8TQC - chains C and B of the 4 polymer chains in the assembly; structure by electron microscopy, 3.80 A resolution.

[Chain C]
Protein: Mediator of RNA polymerase II transcription subunit 12
From: Homo sapiens
UniProtKB: Q93074 (MED12_HUMAN); residue numbers follow UniProt; this construct covers 1-2177
Chain sequence (2177 residues; numbered 1 to 2177; the number before each row is that of its first residue):
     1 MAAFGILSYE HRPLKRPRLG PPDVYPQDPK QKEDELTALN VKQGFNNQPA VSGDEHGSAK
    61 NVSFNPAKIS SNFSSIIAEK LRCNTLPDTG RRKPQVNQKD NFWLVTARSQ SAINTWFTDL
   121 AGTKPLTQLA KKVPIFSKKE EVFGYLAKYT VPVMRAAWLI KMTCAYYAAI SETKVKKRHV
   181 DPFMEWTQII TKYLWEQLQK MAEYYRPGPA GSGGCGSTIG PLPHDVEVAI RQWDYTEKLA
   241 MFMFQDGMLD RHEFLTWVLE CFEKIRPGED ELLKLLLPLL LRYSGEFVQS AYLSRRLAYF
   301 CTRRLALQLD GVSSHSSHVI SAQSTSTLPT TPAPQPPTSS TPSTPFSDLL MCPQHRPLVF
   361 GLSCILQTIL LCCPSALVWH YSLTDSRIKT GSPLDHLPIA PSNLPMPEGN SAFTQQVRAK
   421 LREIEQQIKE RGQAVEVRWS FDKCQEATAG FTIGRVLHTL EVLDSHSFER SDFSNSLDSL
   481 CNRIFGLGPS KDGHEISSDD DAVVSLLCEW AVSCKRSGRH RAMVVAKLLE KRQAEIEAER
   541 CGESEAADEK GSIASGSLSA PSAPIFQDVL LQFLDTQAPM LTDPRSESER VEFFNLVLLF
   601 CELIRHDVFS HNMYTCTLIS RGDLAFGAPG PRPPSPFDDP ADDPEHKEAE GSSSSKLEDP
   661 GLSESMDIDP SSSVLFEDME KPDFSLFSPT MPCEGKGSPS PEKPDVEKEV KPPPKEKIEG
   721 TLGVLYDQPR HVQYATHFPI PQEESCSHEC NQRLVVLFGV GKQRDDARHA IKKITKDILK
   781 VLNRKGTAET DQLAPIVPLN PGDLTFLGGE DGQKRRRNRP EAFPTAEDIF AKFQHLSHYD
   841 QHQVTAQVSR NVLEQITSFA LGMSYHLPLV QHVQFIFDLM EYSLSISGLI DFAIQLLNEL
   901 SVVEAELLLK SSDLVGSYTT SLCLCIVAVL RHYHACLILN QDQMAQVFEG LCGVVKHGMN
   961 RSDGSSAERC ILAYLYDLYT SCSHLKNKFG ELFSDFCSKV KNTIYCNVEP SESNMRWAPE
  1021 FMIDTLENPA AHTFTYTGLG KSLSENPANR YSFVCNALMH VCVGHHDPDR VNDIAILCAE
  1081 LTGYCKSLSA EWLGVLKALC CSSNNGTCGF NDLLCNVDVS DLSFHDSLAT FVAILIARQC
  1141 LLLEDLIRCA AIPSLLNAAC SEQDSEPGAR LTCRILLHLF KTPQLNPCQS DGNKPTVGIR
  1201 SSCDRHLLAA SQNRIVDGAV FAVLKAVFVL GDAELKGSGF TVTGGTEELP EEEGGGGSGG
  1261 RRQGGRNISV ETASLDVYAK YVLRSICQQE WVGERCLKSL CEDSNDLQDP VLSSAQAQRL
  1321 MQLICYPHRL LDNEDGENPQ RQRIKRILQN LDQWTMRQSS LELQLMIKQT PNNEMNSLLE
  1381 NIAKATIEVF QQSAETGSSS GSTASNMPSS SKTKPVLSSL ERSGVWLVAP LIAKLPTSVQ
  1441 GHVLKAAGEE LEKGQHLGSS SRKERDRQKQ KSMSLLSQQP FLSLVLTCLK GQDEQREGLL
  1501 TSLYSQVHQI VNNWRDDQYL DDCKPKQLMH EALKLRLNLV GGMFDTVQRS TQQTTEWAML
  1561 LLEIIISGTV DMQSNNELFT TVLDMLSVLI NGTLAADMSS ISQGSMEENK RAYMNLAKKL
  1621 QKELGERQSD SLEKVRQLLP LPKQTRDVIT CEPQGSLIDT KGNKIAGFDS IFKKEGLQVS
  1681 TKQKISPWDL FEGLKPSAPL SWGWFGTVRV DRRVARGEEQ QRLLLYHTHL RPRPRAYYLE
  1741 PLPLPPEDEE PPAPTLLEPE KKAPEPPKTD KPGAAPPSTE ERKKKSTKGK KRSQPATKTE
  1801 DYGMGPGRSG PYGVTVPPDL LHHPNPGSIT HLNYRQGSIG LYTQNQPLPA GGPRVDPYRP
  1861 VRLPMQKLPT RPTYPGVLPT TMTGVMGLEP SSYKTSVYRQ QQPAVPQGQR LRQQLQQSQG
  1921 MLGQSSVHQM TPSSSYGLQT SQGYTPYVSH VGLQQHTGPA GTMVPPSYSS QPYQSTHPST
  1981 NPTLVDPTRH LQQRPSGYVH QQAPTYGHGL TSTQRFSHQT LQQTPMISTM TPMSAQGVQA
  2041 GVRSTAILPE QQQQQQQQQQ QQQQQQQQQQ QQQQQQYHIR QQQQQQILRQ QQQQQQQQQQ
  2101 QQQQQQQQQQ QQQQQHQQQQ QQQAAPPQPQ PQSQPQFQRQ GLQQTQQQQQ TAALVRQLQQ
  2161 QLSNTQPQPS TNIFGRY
Not modelled in the structure: 1-2, 174-179, 208-221, 311-344, 378-390, 441-450, 486-497, 538-563, 627-726, 802-804, 1182-1194, 1233-1268, 1397-1418, 1514-1524, 1596-1608, 1625-1629, 1654-1675, 1743-2177
Curated features (UniProtKB/Swiss-Prot):
  - modified residue: Lys80 (N6-acetyllysine), Tyr166 (Phosphotyrosine), Ser635 (Phosphoserine), Ser665 (Phosphoserine), Ser698 (Phosphoserine), Ser700 (Phosphoserine), Ser1258 (Phosphoserine), Ser1269 (Phosphoserine), Lys1798 (N6-acetyllysine), Arg1899 (Asymmetric dimethylarginine), Arg1910 (Omega-N-methylarginine), Arg1994 (Asymmetric dimethylarginine), Arg2015 (Asymmetric dimethylarginine)
  - natural variant: Arg108 to Tyr2177 (deletion: In HDKR), Arg961 (R961W: In OKS), Asn1007 (N1007S: In MRXSLF), Arg1148 (R1148H: In OHDOX), Ser1165 (S1165P: In OHDOX), Trp1704 to Tyr2177 (deletion: In HDKR), His1729 (H1729N: In OHDOX), Tyr1874 to Tyr2177 (deletion: In HDKR), Gln1974 (Q1974H: Found in a family with X-linked intellectual disability; uncertain significance)
Ion coordination: Zn2+: His1727, His1729 (shared with 2 residues of chain D)
From the paper describing this entry:
  - Zn2+ coordination: His1729

[Chain B]
Protein: Cyclin-C
From: Homo sapiens
UniProtKB: P24863 (CCNC_HUMAN); residue numbers follow UniProt; this construct covers 1-283
Chain sequence (283 residues; numbered 1 to 283; the number before each row is that of its first residue):
     1 MAGNFWQSSH YLQWILDKQD LLKERQKDLK FLSEEEYWKL QIFFTNVIQA LGEHLKLRQQ
    61 VIATATVYFK RFYARYSLKS IDPVLMAPTC VFLASKVEEF GVVSNTRLIA AATSVLKTRF
   121 SYAFPKEFPY RMNHILECEF YLLELMDCCL IVYHPYRPLL QYVQDMGQED MLLPLAWRIV
   181 NDTYRTDLCL LYPPFMIALA CLHVACVVQQ KDARQWFAEL SVDMEKILEI IRVILKLYEQ
   241 WKNFDERKEM ATILSKMPKP KPPPNSEGEQ GPNGSQNSSY SQS
Not modelled in the structure: 263-283
Curated features (UniProtKB/Swiss-Prot):
  - modified residue: Ser275 (Phosphoserine)

[Chain C / chain B interface]
Contacting residue pairs - 74 pairs, chain C then chain B:
  Ile6(C) with Tyr11(B)
  Leu7(C) with Tyr11(B)
  Ser8(C) with Tyr11(B)
  Tyr9(C) with Phe195(B), hydrophobic; Met196(B), hydrophobic; Asp223(B)
  Glu10(C) with Asn4(B), hydrogen bond; Trp6(B)
  Pro13(C) with Ser221(B), hydrogen bond (backbone-side chain)
  Lys15(C) with Trp216(B), hydrogen bond (side chain-backbone)
  Arg18(C) with Asp165(B), salt bridge
  Leu19(C) with Asp165(B)
  Pro22(C) with Trp6(B), hydrophobic; Tyr162(B)
  Asp23(C) with Phe5(B); Pro158(B)
  Val24(C) with Gly3(B); Asn4(B); Trp6(B)
  Tyr25(C) with Gly3(B), hydrogen bond (backbone-backbone); Arg157(B); Pro158(B); Gln161(B)
  Asn47(C) with Arg58(B), hydrogen bond
  Ala50(C) with Leu173(B); Trp177(B), hydrophobic
  Val51(C) with Leu173(B), hydrophobic; Pro174(B), hydrophobic; Trp177(B), hydrophobic
  Glu55(C) with Arg58(B), salt bridge; Trp177(B), hydrogen bond (backbone-side chain); Asn181(B), hydrogen bond (backbone-side chain)
  His56(C) with Glu53(B); Leu57(B), hydrogen bond (side chain-backbone); Arg58(B); Gln59(B), hydrogen bond; Asn181(B), hydrogen bond (backbone-side chain)
  Gly57(C) with Arg178(B)
  Ser58(C) with Arg178(B); Asn181(B); Asp182(B), hydrogen bond
  Ala59(C) with Arg178(B); Asp182(B); Tyr238(B), hydrogen bond (backbone-side chain)
  Lys60(C) with Tyr238(B); Trp241(B)
  Phe64(C) with Ile179(B), hydrophobic; Val204(B), hydrophobic
  Pro66(C) with Leu235(B), hydrophobic
  Ile69(C) with His203(B); Val207(B), hydrophobic
  Asn72(C) with Val207(B)
  Phe73(C) with His203(B); Met224(B); Leu228(B), hydrophobic
  Ser75(C) with Arg214(B)
  Ile76(C) with His203(B); Arg214(B); Phe217(B), hydrophobic
  Ile77(C) with Met224(B), hydrophobic
  Glu79(C) with Ala218(B)
  Lys80(C) with Ala218(B); Val222(B), hydrogen bond (side chain-backbone); Met224(B)
  Asp1711(C) with Val222(B); Asp223(B), hydrogen bond (side chain-backbone); Met224(B)
  Arg1722(C) with Ile15(B); Asp17(B), salt bridge
  Leu1723(C) with Asp17(B); Gln19(B)
  Tyr1726(C) with Asp17(B), hydrogen bond; Asp20(B); Lys23(B), hydrogen bond (backbone-side chain)
Other interface residues (no listed pair), chain C (41 interface residues in all): Leu14, Pro49, Asp54, Cys83, Arg1713
Other interface residues (no listed pair), chain B (52 interface residues in all): Gln7, Gln49, Ile62, Tyr153, Val208, Glu219, Leu220, Ile227, Ile231

[Summary]
The interface between chain C and chain B involves 41 residues on one side and 52 on the other, with 16
hydrogen bonds and 3 salt bridges. Polar contacts include Arg18(C)-Asp165(B), Glu55(C)-Arg58(B) and
Arg1722(C)-Asp17(B). His1727(C) and His1729(C) form the Zn2+ site. From the paper: Zn2+ coordination by
His1729(C).
Here chain C is Mediator of RNA polymerase II transcription subunit 12 and chain B is Cyclin-C, both from Homo
sapiens. Entry 8TQC (Structure of the human CDK8 kinase module) was determined by electron microscopy together
with 8TQ2, 8TQW and 8TRH from the same study.
